Entry 4MBE (X-ray diffraction, 2.61 A resolution); this record covers chains C and X of the 5 polymer chains in the assembly.

[Chain C]
Protein: Protein SUS1
Source organism: Saccharomyces cerevisiae
Reference sequence: Q6WNK7 (SUS1_YEAST); residue numbers follow UniProt; this construct covers 1-96
Chain sequence (96 residues; each row starts with the number of its first residue):
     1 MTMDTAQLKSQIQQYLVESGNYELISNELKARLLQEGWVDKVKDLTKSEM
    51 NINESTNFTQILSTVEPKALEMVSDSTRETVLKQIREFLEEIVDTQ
Unresolved in the structure: 1, 96
Swiss-Prot annotation at these positions:
  - cross-link: Lys68 (Glycyl lysine isopeptide (Lys-Gly) (interchain with G-Cter in ubiquitin))

[Chain X]
Protein: Nucleoporin NUP1
Source organism: Saccharomyces cerevisiae
Notes: fragment: FXF 1 repeat containing region, residues 316-340
Reference sequence: P20676 (NUP1_YEAST); residues 316-340 here = UniProt positions 316-340
Chain sequence (25 residues; numbered 316 to 340; the number before each row is that of its first residue):
   316 LKKNIEPKKDKESIVLPTVGFDFIK
Unresolved in the structure: 316-324, 331-340

[How chain C and chain X interact]
Contacting residue pairs (13; chain C residue first):
  Met3(C) with Glu327(X)
  Leu8(C) with Glu327(X); Ile329(X), hydrophobic
  Gln11(C) with Ile329(X), hydrogen bond (side chain-backbone)
  Tyr15(C) with Ile329(X), hydrophobic; Val330(X)
  Ile92(C) with Ile329(X); Val330(X), hydrogen bond (backbone-backbone)
  Val93(C) with Glu327(X); Ser328(X); Ile329(X), hydrophobic
  Asp94(C) with Ser328(X), hydrogen bond (backbone-backbone); Val330(X)
Also at the interface, not in a pair above, chain C (9 interface residues in all): Thr2, Ile12
Also at the interface, not in a pair above, chain X (5 interface residues in all): Lys326

[Summary]
The interface between chain C and chain X involves 9 residues on one side and 5 on the other, with 3 hydrogen
bonds. Polar pairs include Gln11(C)-Ile329(X), Ile92(C)-Val330(X) and Asp94(C)-Ser328(X).
Here chain C is Protein SUS1 and chain X is Nucleoporin NUP1, both from Saccharomyces cerevisiae. Entry 4MBE
(Sac3:Sus1:Cdc31:Nup1 complex) was determined by X-ray diffraction together with 4C31 from the same study.
